PDB entry 6FBQ | X-ray diffraction, 1.60 A resolution | chains A and C of the 4 polymer chains in the assembly

# Chain A
Name: Retinoic acid receptor RXR-alpha
Source organism: Homo sapiens
Reference sequence: P19793 (RXRA_HUMAN), isoform P19793-2; residues 130-212 here correspond to UniProt positions 33-115 (UniProt number = residue number - 97)
Sequence (87 residues; numbered 126 to 212; the number before each row is that of its first residue):
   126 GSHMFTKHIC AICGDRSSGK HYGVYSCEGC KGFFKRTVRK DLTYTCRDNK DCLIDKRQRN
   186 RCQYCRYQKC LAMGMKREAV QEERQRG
Not modelled in the structure: 126-129, 210-212
Sequence notes: expression tag (126-129)
Metal / ion sites: Zn2+ site 1: Cys-135, Cys-138, Cys-152, Cys-155; Zn2+ site 2: Cys-171, Cys-177, Cys-187, Cys-190
Small-molecule neighbours: MPO (3[N-morpholino]propane sulfonic acid): Ala-136, Lys-145, Gly-148, Val-149, Tyr-150, Met-198

# Chain C
Molecule: 17-nt DNA strand
Sequence (17 nucleotides; each row starts with the number of its first residue):
     1 CTGGGTCAAA GTTCATC

# Chain A / chain C interface
Contacting residue pairs (18; chain A residue first):
  Ser-143(A) / DT2(C)  base contact
  Lys-145(A) / DT2(C)  sugar contact
  His-146(A) / DT2(C)  sugar contact
  His-146(A) / DG3(C)  phosphate contact
  Tyr-147(A) / DG3(C)  hydrogen bond to the phosphate
  Tyr-147(A) / DG4(C)  hydrogen bond to the phosphate
  Lys-156(A) / DG4(C)  hydrogen bond to the base
  Lys-160(A) / DG4(C)  phosphate contact
  Lys-160(A) / DG5(C)  salt bridge to the phosphate
  Arg-164(A) / DG4(C)  salt bridge to the phosphate
  Arg-164(A) / DG5(C)  salt bridge to the phosphate
  Ala-204(A) / DG3(C)  sugar contact
  Val-205(A) / DG4(C)  phosphate contact
  Gln-206(A) / DG3(C)  phosphate contact
  Gln-206(A) / DG4(C)  hydrogen bond to the phosphate
  Glu-208(A) / DG5(C)  phosphate contact
  Arg-209(A) / DG4(C)  hydrogen bond to the sugar
  Arg-209(A) / DG5(C)  hydrogen bond to the phosphate
Also at the interface, not in a pair above, chain C (5 interface residues in all): DT6

# In short
Chain A and chain C form an interface of 12 and 5 residues respectively, with 6 hydrogen bonds and 3 salt
bridges. Polar pairs include Lys-156(A)/DG4(C), Arg-209(A)/DG4(C) and Tyr-147(A)/DG3(C). Ligands of chain A:
compound MPO. Cys-135(A), Cys-138(A), Cys-152(A) and Cys-155(A) form the Zn2+ site 1.
Chain A is Retinoic acid receptor RXR-alpha (Homo sapiens) and chain C is a 17-nt DNA strand; the structure,
Crystal Structure of the Human Retinoid X Receptor DNA-Binding Domain Bound to the Human MEp DR1 ..., was
determined by X-ray diffraction together with 6FBR from the same study.
